Entry 4F0O (X-ray diffraction, 1.67 A resolution); this record covers chains A and B of the 4 polymer chains in the assembly.

# Chain A
Name: Insulin A chain
Source organism: Homo sapiens
UniProtKB: P01308 (INS_HUMAN); residues 1-21 here correspond to UniProt positions 90-110 (UniProt number = residue number + 89)
Amino-acid sequence (21 residues; row label = number of the first residue in the row):
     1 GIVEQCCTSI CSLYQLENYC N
Cystine bridges: C6-C11

# Chain B
Name: Insulin B chain
Source organism: Homo sapiens
UniProtKB: P01308 (INS_HUMAN); residues 1-30 here correspond to UniProt positions 25-54 (UniProt number = residue number + 24)
Amino-acid sequence (30 residues; each row starts with the number of its first residue):
     1 FVNQHLCGSH LVEALYLVCG ERGFFYTPKT
Metal / ion sites: Zn2+ near H10 (its only coordinating residue here)

# Interface between chain A and chain B
Pairs across the interface (42; chain A residue first):
  G1(A) - T30(B)
  I2(A) - L11(B)  hydrophobic
  I2(A) - L15(B)  hydrophobic
  V3(A) - P28(B)  hydrophobic
  E4(A) - T30(B)
  C6(A) - Q4(B)
  C6(A) - H5(B)
  C6(A) - L6(B)  hydrogen bond (backbone-backbone)
  C6(A) - L11(B)  hydrophobic
  C7(A) - H5(B)
  C7(A) - L6(B)
  C7(A) - C7(B)  disulfide
  T8(A) - H5(B)  hydrogen bond (backbone-side chain)
  S9(A) - H5(B)
  I10(A) - N3(B)
  I10(A) - Q4(B)
  I10(A) - H5(B)
  C11(A) - N3(B)
  C11(A) - Q4(B)  hydrogen bond (backbone-backbone)
  S12(A) - V2(B)
  S12(A) - N3(B)
  L13(A) - F1(B)  hydrophobic
  L13(A) - V2(B)
  L13(A) - V18(B)
  Y14(A) - F1(B)
  L16(A) - L6(B)  hydrophobic
  L16(A) - L11(B)  hydrophobic
  L16(A) - A14(B)  hydrophobic
  L16(A) - L15(B)
  L16(A) - V18(B)  hydrophobic
  E17(A) - V18(B)
  E17(A) - R22(B)  salt bridge
  Y19(A) - L15(B)  hydrophobic
  Y19(A) - F24(B)
  Y19(A) - F25(B)  hydrogen bond (backbone-backbone)
  C20(A) - C19(B)  disulfide
  C20(A) - R22(B)
  C20(A) - G23(B)
  N21(A) - R22(B)  hydrogen bond (backbone-side chain)
  N21(A) - G23(B)  hydrogen bond (backbone-backbone)
  N21(A) - F24(B)
  N21(A) - F25(B)
Interface residues without a listed pair, chain A (19 interface residues in all): N18
Interface residues without a listed pair, chain B (20 interface residues in all): Y26, T27
Cross-chain cystine bridges: C7(A)-C7(B), C20(A)-C19(B)

# In short
The interface between chain A and chain B involves 19 residues on one side and 20 on the other; the contacts
include 2 disulfide bonds, 6 hydrogen bonds and 1 salt bridge. Among the polar pairs are E17(A)-R22(B),
T8(A)-H5(B) and N21(A)-R22(B).
Chain A is Insulin A chain and chain B is Insulin B chain, both from Homo sapiens; the structure, Human
Insulin, was determined by X-ray diffraction, deposited together with 4EWW, 4EWX, 4EWZ, 4EX0, 4EX1, 4EXX and
17 further entries.
